1HBO - chains B and E of the 6 polymer chains in the assembly; structure by X-ray diffraction, 1.78 A resolution.

[Chain B (and E)]
Protein: Methyl-coenzyme M reductase I beta subunit
From: Methanothermobacter thermautotrophicus
Notes: chain E of this document is another copy of the same molecule, construct and numbering; everything in this record applies to it too
UniProt: P11560 (MCRB_METTM); residues 2-443 here correspond to UniProt positions 1-442 (UniProt number = residue number - 1)
Amino-acid sequence (442 residues; row label = number of the first residue in the row):
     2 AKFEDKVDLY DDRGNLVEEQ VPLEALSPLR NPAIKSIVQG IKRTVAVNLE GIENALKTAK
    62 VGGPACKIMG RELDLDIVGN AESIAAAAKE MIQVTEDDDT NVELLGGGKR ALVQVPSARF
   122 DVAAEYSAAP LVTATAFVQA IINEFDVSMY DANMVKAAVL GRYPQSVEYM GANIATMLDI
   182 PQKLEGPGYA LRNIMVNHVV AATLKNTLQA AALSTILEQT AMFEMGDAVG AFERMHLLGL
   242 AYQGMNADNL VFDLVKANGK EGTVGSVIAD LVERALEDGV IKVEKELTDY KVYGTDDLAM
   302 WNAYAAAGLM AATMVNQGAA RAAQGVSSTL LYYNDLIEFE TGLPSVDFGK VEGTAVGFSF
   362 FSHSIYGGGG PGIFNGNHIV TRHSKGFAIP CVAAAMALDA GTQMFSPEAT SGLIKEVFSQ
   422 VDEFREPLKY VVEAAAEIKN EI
Bound ions: Na+ site 1: Asp99, Thr101; Na+ site 2 near Asn441 (its only coordinating residue here)
Ligand contacts:
  - 1-thioethanesulfonic acid (COM): Phe361, Ser365, Tyr367
  - factor 430 (F43): Phe361, Ser365, Ile366, Tyr367
  - Coenzyme B (TP7): Phe361, Phe362, Tyr367, Gly368, Gly369, His379, Ile380, Val381
UniProt features mapped onto this chain:
  - binding site (coenzyme B): Gly370

[How chain B and chain E interact]
Contacting residue pairs - 91 pairs, chain B then chain E:
  Lys3(B) - Glu91(E)  hydrogen bond (side chain-backbone)
  Lys3(B) - Gln94(E)  hydrogen bond (side chain-backbone)
  Lys3(B) - Val95(E)
  Pro29(B) - Val123(E)
  Leu30(B) - Val95(E)  hydrophobic
  Leu30(B) - Arg120(E)
  Leu30(B) - Val123(E)  hydrophobic
  Arg31(B) - Val95(E)
  Arg31(B) - Thr96(E)
  Lys36(B) - Asp122(E)
  Val39(B) - Val123(E)
  Gln40(B) - Asp122(E)  hydrogen bond (side chain-backbone)
  Lys43(B) - Ala124(E)  hydrogen bond (side chain-backbone)
  Lys43(B) - Ala125(E)  hydrogen bond (side chain-backbone)
  Met92(B) - Val230(E)
  Met92(B) - Gly231(E)
  Val95(B) - Arg31(E)
  Thr96(B) - Arg31(E)
  Arg120(B) - Leu30(E)
  Arg120(B) - Val230(E)
  Asp122(B) - Lys36(E)
  Asp122(B) - Gln40(E)
  Val123(B) - Pro29(E)
  Val123(B) - Ile35(E)  hydrophobic
  Val123(B) - Val39(E)  hydrophobic
  Val123(B) - Thr221(E)
  Ala124(B) - Lys43(E)  hydrogen bond (backbone-side chain)
  Ala124(B) - Glu225(E)
  Ala125(B) - Lys43(E)  hydrogen bond (backbone-side chain)
  Ala125(B) - Glu126(E)
  Ala125(B) - Tyr127(E)
  Ala125(B) - Ala191(E)  hydrophobic
  Ala125(B) - Glu225(E)  hydrogen bond (backbone-side chain)
  Glu126(B) - Ala125(E)
  Glu126(B) - Glu126(E)
  Glu126(B) - Leu185(E)
  Glu126(B) - Pro188(E)
  Glu126(B) - Gly189(E)  hydrogen bond (side chain-backbone)
  Glu126(B) - Glu225(E)  hydrogen bond (backbone-side chain)
  Tyr127(B) - Ala125(E)
  Ser128(B) - Pro188(E)
  Ser128(B) - Gly189(E)
  Ala129(B) - Glu225(E)
  Leu132(B) - Pro188(E)
  Leu132(B) - Glu225(E)
  Leu132(B) - Met226(E)
  Val133(B) - Val230(E)  hydrophobic
  Thr136(B) - Gly227(E)
  Thr136(B) - Val230(E)
  Gln140(B) - Val230(E)  hydrogen bond (side chain-backbone)
  Gln140(B) - Gly231(E)
  Gln140(B) - Ala232(E)  hydrogen bond (side chain-backbone)
  Gln140(B) - Phe233(E)
  Tyr164(B) - Gly187(E)
  Tyr164(B) - Pro188(E)
  Tyr170(B) - Pro188(E)
  Gln183(B) - Gln183(E)
  Gln183(B) - Leu185(E)  hydrogen bond (side chain-backbone)
  Gln183(B) - Gly187(E)
  Gln183(B) - Pro188(E)
  Leu185(B) - Glu126(E)
  Leu185(B) - Pro182(E)  hydrophobic
  Leu185(B) - Gln183(E)  hydrogen bond (backbone-side chain)
  Glu186(B) - Gln183(E)
  Gly187(B) - Tyr164(E)
  Gly187(B) - Gln183(E)
  Pro188(B) - Glu126(E)
  Pro188(B) - Ser128(E)
  Pro188(B) - Leu132(E)
  Pro188(B) - Tyr164(E)
  Pro188(B) - Tyr170(E)
  Pro188(B) - Gln183(E)
  Gly189(B) - Glu126(E)  hydrogen bond (backbone-side chain)
  Gly189(B) - Ser128(E)
  Ala191(B) - Ala125(E)  hydrophobic
  Thr221(B) - Val123(E)
  Phe224(B) - Val133(E)
  Glu225(B) - Ala124(E)
  Glu225(B) - Ala125(E)  hydrogen bond (side chain-backbone)
  Glu225(B) - Glu126(E)  hydrogen bond (side chain-backbone)
  Glu225(B) - Ala129(E)
  Glu225(B) - Leu132(E)
  Met226(B) - Leu132(E)
  Gly227(B) - Thr136(E)
  Val230(B) - Met92(E)
  Val230(B) - Thr136(E)
  Val230(B) - Gln140(E)  hydrogen bond (backbone-side chain)
  Gly231(B) - Met92(E)
  Gly231(B) - Gln140(E)
  Ala232(B) - Gln140(E)  hydrogen bond (backbone-side chain)
  Phe233(B) - Gln140(E)
Also at the interface, not in a pair above, chain B (48 interface residues in all): Ile35, Ala119, Ile181, Pro182, Tyr190, Leu192
Also at the interface, not in a pair above, chain E (49 interface residues in all): Ala119, Ile181, Glu186, Tyr190, Leu192, Phe224

[Summary]
48 residues of chain B face 49 of chain E across their interface, with 19 hydrogen bonds. Polar pairs include
Lys3(B)-Glu91(E), Lys3(B)-Gln94(E) and Gln40(B)-Asp122(E). Bound to chain B: factor 430, Coenzyme B and
1-thioethanesulfonic acid. From UniProt: coenzyme B-binding residue Gly370(B) on chain B.
Chain B and chain E are both Methyl-coenzyme M reductase I beta subunit (Methanothermobacter
thermautotrophicus); the structure, Methyl-coenzyme M reductase mcr-RED1-silent, was determined by X-ray
diffraction, deposited together with 1HBM, 1HBN and 1HBU.
